PDB entry 2I0C | X-ray diffraction, 2.25 A resolution | chains A and B

== Chain A (and B) ==
Molecule: Glutamate receptor, ionotropic kainate 2
Organism: Rattus norvegicus
Notes: chain B of this document is another copy of the same molecule, construct and numbering; everything in this record applies to it too
UniProtKB: P42260 (GRIK2_RAT); the construct has insertions or renumbered stretches relative to UniProt, so the offset changes along the chain: 2-117 = UniProt 429-544; 120-259 = UniProt 667-806
Chain sequence (259 residues; numbered 1 to 259; the number before each row is that of its first residue):
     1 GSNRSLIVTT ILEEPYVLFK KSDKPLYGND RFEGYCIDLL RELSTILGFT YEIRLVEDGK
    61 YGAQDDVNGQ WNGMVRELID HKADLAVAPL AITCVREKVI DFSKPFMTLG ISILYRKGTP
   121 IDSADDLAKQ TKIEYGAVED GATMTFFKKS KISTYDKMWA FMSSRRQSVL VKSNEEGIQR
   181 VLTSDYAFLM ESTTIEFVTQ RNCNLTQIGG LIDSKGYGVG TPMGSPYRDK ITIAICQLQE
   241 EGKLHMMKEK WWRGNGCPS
Unresolved in the structure: 1-2 (chain B: 1-3)
Disulfides: C203-C257
Sequence notes: cloning artifact (1); engineered mutation C94 (Tyr521 in P42260), C236 (Leu783 in P42260), S259 (Glu806 in P42260); linker (118-119)
Residues lining bound ligands: glutamic acid (GLU): Y61, P89, L90, A91, R96, V138, G141, A142, T143, L189, M190, E191, Y217
UniProt features mapped onto this chain:
  - binding site (L-glutamate): P89, A91, R96, A142, T143, E191
  - glycosylation (N-linked (GlcNAc...) asparagine): N3, N204

== How chain A and chain B interact ==
Residue-residue contacts - 21 pairs, chain A then chain B:
  C94(A) with K104(B), hydrogen bond; C236(B), disulfide
  K104(A) with C94(B); E97(B), salt bridge
  T108(A) with S214(B), hydrogen bond
  K149(A) with E240(B)
  I152(A) with E241(B)
  S214(A) with T108(B); Q239(B), hydrogen bond (backbone-side chain)
  I233(A) with K98(B)
  C236(A) with C94(B), disulfide
  E240(A) with C94(B); V95(B); K149(B); S150(B)
  E241(A) with K149(B); S150(B); K151(B), hydrogen bond (backbone-backbone); I152(B)
  G242(A) with I152(B)
  H245(A) with I152(B)
Interface residues without a listed pair, chain A (14 interface residues in all): Q239, M246
Interface residues without a listed pair, chain B (16 interface residues in all): G242
Disulfides between the chains: C94(A)-C236(B), C236(A)-C94(B)

== In short ==
The interface between chain A and chain B involves 14 residues on one side and 16 on the other, with 2
disulfide bonds, 4 hydrogen bonds and 1 salt bridge. Polar contacts include K104(A)-E97(B), C94(A)-K104(B) and
T108(A)-S214(B). Bound to chain A: glutamic acid.
Both chains are Glutamate receptor, ionotropic kainate 2 (Rattus norvegicus). Entry 2I0C (Crystal structure of
the GluR6 ligand binding core dimer crosslinked by disulfide bonds between Y490C and ...) was determined by
X-ray diffraction together with 2I0B from the same study.
